Entry 8GJ3 (electron microscopy, 2.80 A resolution); this record covers chains B and C of the 8 polymer chains in the assembly.

Chain B (and C):
Protein: DNA polymerase III subunit tau
Organism: Escherichia coli K-12
Notes: EC 2.7.7.7; chain C of this document is another copy of the same molecule, construct and numbering; everything in this record applies to it too
UniProtKB: P06710 (DPO3X_ECOLI); numbering as in UniProt (aligned over 1-643)
Sequence (643 residues; numbered 1 to 643; the number before each row is that of its first residue):
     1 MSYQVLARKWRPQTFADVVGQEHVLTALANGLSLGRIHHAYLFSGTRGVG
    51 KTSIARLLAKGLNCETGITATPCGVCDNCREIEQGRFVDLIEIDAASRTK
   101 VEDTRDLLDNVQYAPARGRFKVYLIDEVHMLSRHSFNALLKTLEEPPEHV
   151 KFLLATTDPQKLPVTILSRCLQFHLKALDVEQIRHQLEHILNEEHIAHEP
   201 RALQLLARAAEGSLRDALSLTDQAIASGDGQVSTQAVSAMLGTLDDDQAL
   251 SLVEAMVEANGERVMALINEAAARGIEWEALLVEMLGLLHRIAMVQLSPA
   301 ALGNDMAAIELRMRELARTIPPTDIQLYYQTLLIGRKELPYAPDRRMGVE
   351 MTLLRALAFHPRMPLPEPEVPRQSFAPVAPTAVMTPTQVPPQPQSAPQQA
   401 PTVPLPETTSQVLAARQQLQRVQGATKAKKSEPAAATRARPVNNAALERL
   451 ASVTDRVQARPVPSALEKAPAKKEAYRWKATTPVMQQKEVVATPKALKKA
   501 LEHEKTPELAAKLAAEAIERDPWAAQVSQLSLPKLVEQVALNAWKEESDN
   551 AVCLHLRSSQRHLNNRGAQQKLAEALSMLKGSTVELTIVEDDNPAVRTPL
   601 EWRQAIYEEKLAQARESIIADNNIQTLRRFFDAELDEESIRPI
Unresolved in the structure: 1, 366-643 (chain C: 1-2, 370-643)
Swiss-Prot annotation at these positions:
  - binding site (ATP): Gly45 to Thr52
  - binding site (Zn(2+)): Cys64, Cys73, Cys76, Cys79
  - mutagenesis: Gly118 (G118D: In dnaX2016(Ts); present in both isoforms, unable to grow at 42 degrees Celsius), Glu601 (E601K: In dnaX36(Ts); present only in isoform tau, unable to grow at 42 degrees Celsius)
Ion coordination: Mg2+: Thr52 (together with ADP); Zn2+: Cys64, Cys73, Cys76, Cys79
Ligand contacts:
  - ADP (adenosine-5'-diphosphate): Ala7, Trp10, Arg11, Pro12, Asp17, Val18, Val19, Gln21, Thr46, Arg47, Gly48, Val49, Gly50, Lys51, Thr52, Ser53, Leu214, Arg215, Leu218
  - tetrafluoroaluminate (ALF): Thr46, Arg47, Gly48, Lys51, Thr52, Glu127, Thr157, Arg215

Chain B / chain C interface:
Pairs across the interface - 67 pairs, chain B then chain C:
  Ser2(B) - Gly35(C)  hydrogen bond (backbone-backbone)
  Tyr3(B) - Leu34(C)
  Tyr3(B) - Arg36(C)
  Val5(B) - His38(C)
  Val5(B) - His39(C)
  Arg8(B) - Glu144(C)
  Arg8(B) - Pro146(C)  hydrogen bond (side chain-backbone)
  Arg11(B) - Glu144(C)  salt bridge
  Arg11(B) - Glu145(C)  salt bridge
  Arg47(B) - Val164(C)
  Arg47(B) - Thr165(C)
  Arg56(B) - Glu145(C)  salt bridge
  Glu92(B) - Lys141(C)  salt bridge
  Asp94(B) - Lys141(C)
  Ala96(B) - Asn137(C)
  Ser97(B) - Arg105(C)
  Asp126(B) - Lys141(C)  salt bridge
  Glu127(B) - Leu140(C)
  His129(B) - Asn137(C)
  Met130(B) - Arg133(C)
  Met130(B) - His134(C)
  Met130(B) - Asn137(C)  hydrogen bond
  Lys161(B) - Arg133(C)
  Arg215(B) - Glu144(C)  salt bridge
  Arg215(B) - Ser168(C)  hydrogen bond
  Arg215(B) - Arg169(C)
  Asp216(B) - Ser168(C)
  Ser219(B) - Ser168(C)  hydrogen bond (side chain-backbone)
  Ser219(B) - Leu171(C)
  Asp222(B) - His38(C)
  Gln223(B) - Gln172(C)  hydrogen bond (side chain-backbone)
  Gln223(B) - Phe173(C)
  Ala226(B) - Asn30(C)  hydrogen bond (backbone-side chain)
  Ser227(B) - Asn30(C)
  Asp229(B) - Asn30(C)
  Asp229(B) - Leu34(C)
  Gly230(B) - Leu34(C)
  Thr243(B) - His174(C)
  Met265(B) - Met294(C)  hydrophobic
  Met265(B) - Leu297(C)  hydrophobic
  Ala273(B) - Lys176(C)
  Ala273(B) - Ala177(C)  hydrogen bond (backbone-backbone)
  Arg274(B) - Thr46(C)
  Arg274(B) - His174(C)
  Gly275(B) - Thr46(C)
  Glu338(B) - Gln330(C)
  Glu338(B) - Leu333(C)
  Tyr341(B) - Leu333(C)
  Tyr341(B) - Arg336(C)  hydrogen bond (backbone-side chain)
  Tyr341(B) - Lys337(C)
  Ala342(B) - Leu333(C)
  Ala342(B) - Arg336(C)
  Pro343(B) - Val283(C)
  Pro343(B) - Tyr329(C)
  Met347(B) - His290(C)  hydrogen bond (backbone-side chain)
  Glu350(B) - His290(C)  salt bridge
  Glu350(B) - Met294(C)
  Met351(B) - His290(C)
  Met351(B) - Gln326(C)
  Met351(B) - Tyr329(C)  hydrophobic
  Leu354(B) - Ala293(C)  hydrophobic
  Leu354(B) - Met294(C)  hydrophobic
  Leu354(B) - Leu297(C)  hydrophobic
  Arg355(B) - Gln326(C)  hydrogen bond
  Arg355(B) - Tyr329(C)
  Phe359(B) - Pro322(C)  hydrophobic
  Phe359(B) - Gln326(C)
Interface residues without a listed pair, chain B (48 interface residues in all): Gln4, Leu6, Arg98, Lys100, Ile225, Leu244, Glu262, Pro340
Interface residues without a listed pair, chain C (47 interface residues in all): His23, Ala27, Ile37, Leu108, Ala138, Glu148, Leu286, Gly287, Ser298

In short:
48 residues of chain B face 47 of chain C across their interface, with 11 hydrogen bonds and 7 salt bridges.
Polar pairs include Arg11(B)-Glu144(C), Arg11(B)-Glu145(C) and Arg56(B)-Glu145(C). Ligands of chain B: ADP and
tetrafluoroaluminate.
Both chains are DNA polymerase III subunit tau (Escherichia coli K-12). Entry 8GJ3 (E. coli clamp loader on
primed template DNA) was determined by electron microscopy (same publication as 8GIY, 8GIZ, 8GJ0, 8GJ1 and
8GJ2).
